6KTL - chains B and C of the 4 polymer chains in the assembly; structure by X-ray diffraction, 1.65 A resolution.

# Chain B (and C)
Name: Scyllo-inositol dehydrogenase with L-glucose dehydrogenase activity
From: Paracoccus laeviglucosivorans
Notes: chain C of this document is another copy of the same molecule, construct and numbering; everything in this record applies to it too
UniProt: K7ZP76 (K7ZP76_9RHOB); numbering as in UniProt (aligned over 1-372)
Amino-acid sequence (380 residues; row label = number of the first residue in the row):
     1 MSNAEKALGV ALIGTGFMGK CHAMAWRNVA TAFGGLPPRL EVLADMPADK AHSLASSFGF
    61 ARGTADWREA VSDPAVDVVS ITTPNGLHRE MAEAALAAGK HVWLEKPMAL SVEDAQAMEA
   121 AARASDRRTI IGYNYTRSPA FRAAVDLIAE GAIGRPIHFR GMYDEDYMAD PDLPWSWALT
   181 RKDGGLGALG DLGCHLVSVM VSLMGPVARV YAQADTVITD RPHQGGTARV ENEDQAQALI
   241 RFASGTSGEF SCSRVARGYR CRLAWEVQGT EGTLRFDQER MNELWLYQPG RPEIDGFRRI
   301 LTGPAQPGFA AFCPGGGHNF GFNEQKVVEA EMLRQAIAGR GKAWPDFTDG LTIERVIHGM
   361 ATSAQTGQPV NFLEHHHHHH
Not modelled in the structure: 1-6, 373-380 (chain C: 1-5, 374-380)
Construct notes: engineered mutation Ala178 (Arg in K7ZP76); expression tag (373-380)
Small-molecule neighbours: NAD (nicotinamide-adenine-dinucleotide): Ile13, Gly14, Thr15, Gly16, Phe17, Met18, Ala44, Asp45, Met46, Lys50, Trp67, Thr82, Thr83, Pro84, Asn85, Leu87, His88, Met91, Glu105, Lys106, Pro107, Gly132, Asn134, Tyr135, His195, Phe322, Lys326

# How chain B and chain C interact
Residue-residue contacts - 32 pairs, chain B then chain C:
  Leu147(B) - Glu293(C)
  Leu147(B) - Ile294(C)  hydrophobic
  Glu150(B) - Glu293(C)
  Trp285(B) - Trp285(C)  hydrophobic
  Leu286(B) - Ile294(C)  hydrophobic
  Gln288(B) - Ile294(C)
  Pro292(B) - Ala305(C)
  Glu293(B) - Leu147(C)
  Glu293(B) - Glu150(C)
  Glu293(B) - Ile300(C)
  Ile294(B) - Leu147(C)  hydrophobic
  Ile294(B) - Leu286(C)  hydrophobic
  Ile294(B) - Gln288(C)
  Ile294(B) - Arg298(C)  hydrogen bond (backbone-side chain)
  Ile294(B) - Ile300(C)
  Asp295(B) - Ile300(C)
  Gly296(B) - Arg298(C)
  Gly296(B) - Arg299(C)
  Phe297(B) - Phe297(C)
  Phe297(B) - Arg298(C)
  Phe297(B) - Arg299(C)  hydrogen bond (backbone-backbone)
  Arg298(B) - Ile294(C)  hydrogen bond (side chain-backbone)
  Arg298(B) - Gly296(C)  hydrogen bond (side chain-backbone)
  Arg298(B) - Phe297(C)
  Arg298(B) - Arg298(C)
  Arg299(B) - Asp295(C)
  Arg299(B) - Gly296(C)
  Arg299(B) - Phe297(C)  hydrogen bond (backbone-backbone)
  Ile300(B) - Glu293(C)
  Ile300(B) - Ile294(C)  hydrophobic
  Ile300(B) - Asp295(C)
  Ala305(B) - Pro292(C)
Other interface residues (no listed pair), chain B (16 interface residues in all): Leu301
Other interface residues (no listed pair), chain C (17 interface residues in all): Asp146, Leu301

# In short
16 residues of chain B face 17 of chain C across their interface; the contacts include 5 hydrogen bonds. Polar
contacts include Ile294(B)-Arg298(C), Arg298(B)-Gly296(C) and Phe297(B)-Arg299(C). Ligands of chain B: NAD.
Chain B and chain C are both Scyllo-inositol dehydrogenase with L-glucose dehydrogenase activity (Paracoccus
laeviglucosivorans); the structure, Crystal structure of scyllo-inositol dehydrogenase R178A mutant, complexed
with NAD and myo-inositol, from Paracoccus laeviglucosivorans, was determined by X-ray diffraction, deposited
together with 6KTK.
